Entry 7DAD (X-ray diffraction, 2.85 A resolution); this record covers chains C and D of the 6 polymer chains in the assembly.

Chain C:
Name: Tubulin alpha-1B chain
Source organism: Sus scrofa
Reference sequence: Q2XVP4 (TBA1B_PIG); numbering as in UniProt (aligned over 1-451)
Amino-acid sequence (451 residues; row label = number of the first residue in the row):
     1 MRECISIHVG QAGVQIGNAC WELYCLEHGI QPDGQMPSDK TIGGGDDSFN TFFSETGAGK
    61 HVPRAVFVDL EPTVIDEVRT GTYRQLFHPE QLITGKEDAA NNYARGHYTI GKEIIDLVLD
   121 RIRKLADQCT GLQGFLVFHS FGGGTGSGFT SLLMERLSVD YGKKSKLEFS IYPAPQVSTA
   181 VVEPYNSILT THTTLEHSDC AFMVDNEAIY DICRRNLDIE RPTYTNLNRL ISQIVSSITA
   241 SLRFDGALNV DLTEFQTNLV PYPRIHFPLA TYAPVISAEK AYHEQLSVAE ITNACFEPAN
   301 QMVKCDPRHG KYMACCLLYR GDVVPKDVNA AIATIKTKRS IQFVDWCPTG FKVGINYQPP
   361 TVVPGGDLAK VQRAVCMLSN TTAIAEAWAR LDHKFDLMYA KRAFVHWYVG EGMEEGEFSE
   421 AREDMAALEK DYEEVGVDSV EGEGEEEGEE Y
Unresolved in the structure: 441-451
Bound ions: Ca2+: Asp39, Thr41, Gly44, Glu55
Ligand contacts: GTP (guanosine-5'-triphosphate): Gly10, Gln11, Ala12, Gln15, Ile16, Asp69, Asp98, Ala99, Ala100, Asn101, Ser140, Gly142, Gly143, Gly144, Thr145, Gly146, Ile171, Pro173, Val177, Ser178, Thr179, Glu183, Asn206, Tyr224, Leu227, Asn228, Ile231
Swiss-Prot annotation at these positions:
  - motif: Met1 to Cys4 (MREC motif)
  - active site: Glu254
  - binding site (GTP): Gly10, Gln11, Ala12, Gln15, Glu71, Ala99, Ser140, Gly143, Gly144, Thr145, Gly146, Thr179, Glu183, Asn206, Tyr224, Asn228, Leu252
  - binding site (Mg(2+)): Glu71
  - site: Tyr451 (Involved in polymerization)
  - modified residue: Lys40 (N6,N6,N6-trimethyllysine), Ser48 (Phosphoserine), Ser232 (Phosphoserine), Tyr282 (3'-nitrotyrosine), Arg339 (Omega-N-methylarginine), Ser439 (Phosphoserine), Glu443 (5-glutamyl polyglutamate), Glu445 (5-glutamyl polyglutamate), Tyr451 (3'-nitrotyrosine)
  - cross-link (Glycyl lysine isopeptide (Lys-Gly)): Lys326 (interchain with G-Cter in ubiquitin), Lys370 (interchain with G-Cter in ubiquitin)

Chain D:
Name: Tubulin beta chain
Source organism: Sus scrofa
Reference sequence: A0A287AGU7 (A0A287AGU7_PIG); the author numbering skips numbers that UniProt does not, so the offset changes along the chain: 1-358 = UniProt 1-358; 367-453 = UniProt 359-445
Amino-acid sequence (445 residues; numbered 1 to 453; 8 numbers in that range are skipped by the numbering (no residue carries them; nothing is unmodelled there); the number before each row is that of its first residue):
     1 MREIVHIQAG QCGNQIGAKF WEVISDEHGI DPTGSYHGDS DLQLERINVY YNEATGNKYV
    61 PRAILVDLEP GTMDSVRSGP FGQIFRPDNF VFGQSGAGNN WAKGHYTEGA ELVDSVLDVV
   121 RKESESCDCL QGFQLTHSLG GGTGSGMGTL LISKIREEYP DRIMNTFSVM PSPKVSDTVV
   181 EPYNATLSVH QLVENTDETY CIDNEALYDI CFRTLKLTTP TYGDLNHLVS ATMSGVTTCL
   241 RFPGQLNADL RKLAVNMVPF PRLHFFMPGF APLTSRGSQQ YRALTVPELT QQMFDSKNMM
   301 AACDPRHGRY LTVAAIFRGR MSMKEVDEQM LNVQNKNSSY FVEWIPNNVK TAVCDIPP
   367 RGLKMSATFI GNSTAIQELF KRISEQFTAM FRRKAFLHWY TGEGMDEMEF TEAESNMNDL
   427 VSEYQQYQDA TADEQGEFEE EEGEDEA
Unresolved in the structure: 440-453
Ligand contacts:
  - epothilone d (EPD): Cys211, Leu215, Leu217, Asp224, His227, Leu228, Ala231, Phe270, Pro272, Leu273, Thr274, Arg276, Gln279, Arg282, Leu284, Leu369
  - GTP (guanosine-5'-triphosphate): Ala9, Gly10, Gln11, Cys12, Gln15, Ile16, Asp67, Gly96, Ala97, Gly98, Asn99, Ser138, Gly140, Gly141, Gly142, Thr143, Gly144, Val169, Pro171, Val175, Ser176, Glu181, Asn204, Leu207, Tyr222, Leu225, Asn226

How chain C and chain D interact:
Contacting residue pairs - 57 pairs, chain C then chain D:
  Gln11(C) with Gln245(D), hydrogen bond
  Lys96(C) with Met1(D), hydrogen bond (backbone-backbone); Arg2(D), hydrogen bond (backbone-side chain); Asp128(D), salt bridge
  Glu97(C) with Met1(D); Cys129(D); Arg162(D), salt bridge
  Asp98(C) with Asp249(D); Lys252(D), salt bridge
  Ala100(C) with Arg251(D); Lys252(D); Val255(D)
  Asn101(C) with Lys252(D)
  Arg105(C) with Arg162(D); Arg251(D)
  Pro175(C) with Asn347(D)
  Ser178(C) with Lys350(D), hydrogen bond
  Thr179(C) with Gln245(D); Leu246(D); Asn256(D), hydrogen bond (backbone-side chain)
  Ala180(C) with Asn256(D); Lys350(D)
  Val181(C) with Asn256(D), hydrogen bond (backbone-side chain); Ile345(D), hydrophobic; Pro346(D)
  Tyr210(C) with Asp327(D)
  Glu220(C) with Lys324(D)
  Arg221(C) with Met323(D); Lys324(D); Asp327(D), salt bridge
  Tyr224(C) with Gln245(D)
  Lys394(C) with Pro346(D); Asn347(D), hydrogen bond
  Leu397(C) with Trp344(D); Pro346(D), hydrophobic; Ala438(D), hydrophobic
  Met398(C) with Trp344(D); Pro346(D)
  Lys401(C) with Phe260(D); Trp344(D); Thr437(D), hydrogen bond (side chain-backbone); Ala438(D)
  Ala403(C) with Pro259(D); Phe260(D), hydrophobic
  Phe404(C) with Val255(D); Asn256(D); Val258(D); Pro259(D), hydrogen bond (backbone-backbone); Thr312(D); Ile345(D), hydrophobic
  His406(C) with Val258(D), hydrogen bond (side chain-backbone); Pro259(D); Phe260(D); Pro261(D)
  Trp407(C) with Ala254(D); Val255(D); Val258(D), hydrogen bond (side chain-backbone)
Also at the interface, not in a pair above, chain C (27 interface residues in all): Pro72, Val182, Arg402
Also at the interface, not in a pair above, chain D (32 interface residues in all): Glu343, Asn348, Tyr433, Ala436

Summary:
Chain C and chain D form an interface of 27 and 32 residues respectively; the contacts include 11 hydrogen
bonds and 4 salt bridges. Among the polar pairs are Lys96(C)-Asp128(D), Glu97(C)-Arg162(D) and
Asp98(C)-Lys252(D). Ligands of chain C: GTP.
Chain C is Tubulin alpha-1B chain and chain D is Tubulin beta chain, both from Sus scrofa; the structure, EPD
in complex with tubulin, was determined by X-ray diffraction together with 7DAE and 7DAF from the same study.
